Entry 6EU1 (electron microscopy, 3.40 A resolution); this record covers chains O and P of the 19 polymer chains in the assembly.

[Chain O]
Protein: DNA-directed RNA polymerase III subunit RPC3
Organism: Saccharomyces cerevisiae (strain ATCC 204508 / S288c)
Reference sequence: P32349 (RPC3_YEAST); residue numbers follow UniProt; this construct covers 1-654
Amino-acid sequence (654 residues; numbered 1 to 654; the number before each row is that of its first residue):
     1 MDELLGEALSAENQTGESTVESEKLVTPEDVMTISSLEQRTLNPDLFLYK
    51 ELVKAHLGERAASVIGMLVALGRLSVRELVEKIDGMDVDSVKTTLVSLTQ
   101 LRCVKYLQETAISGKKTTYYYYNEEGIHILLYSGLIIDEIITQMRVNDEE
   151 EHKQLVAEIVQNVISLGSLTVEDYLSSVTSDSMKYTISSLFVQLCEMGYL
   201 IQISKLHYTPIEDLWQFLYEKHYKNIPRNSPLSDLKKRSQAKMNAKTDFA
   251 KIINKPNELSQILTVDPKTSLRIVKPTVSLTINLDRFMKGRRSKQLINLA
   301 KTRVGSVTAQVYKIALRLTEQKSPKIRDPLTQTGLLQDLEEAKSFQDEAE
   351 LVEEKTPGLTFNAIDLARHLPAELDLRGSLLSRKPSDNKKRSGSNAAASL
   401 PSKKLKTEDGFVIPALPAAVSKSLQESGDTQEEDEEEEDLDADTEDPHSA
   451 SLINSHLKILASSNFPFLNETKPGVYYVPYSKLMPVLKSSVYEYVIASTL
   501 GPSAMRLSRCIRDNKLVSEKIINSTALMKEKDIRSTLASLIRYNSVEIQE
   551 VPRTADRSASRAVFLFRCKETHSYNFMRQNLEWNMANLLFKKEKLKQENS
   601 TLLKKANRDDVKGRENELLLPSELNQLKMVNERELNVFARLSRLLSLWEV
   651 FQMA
Disordered / not traced: 1-30, 375-447
Curated features (UniProtKB/Swiss-Prot):
  - region: L581 to L602 (Leucine-zipper)
  - modified residue: T27 (Phosphothreonine), S392 (Phosphoserine), S394 (Phosphoserine)

[Chain P]
Protein: DNA-directed RNA polymerase III subunit RPC6
Organism: Saccharomyces cerevisiae (strain ATCC 204508 / S288c)
Reference sequence: P32910 (RPC6_YEAST); residues 1-317 here = UniProt positions 1-317
Amino-acid sequence (317 residues; each row starts with the number of its first residue):
     1 MSGMIENGLQLSDNAKTLHSQMMSKGIGALFTQQELQKQMGIGSLTDLMS
    51 IVQELLDKNLIKLVKQNDELKFQGVLESEAQKKATMSAEEALVYSYIEAS
   101 GREGIWSKTIKARTNLHQHVVLKCLKSLESQRYVKSVKSVKFPTRKIYML
   151 YSLQPSVDITGGPWFTDGELDIEFINSLLTIVWRFISENTFPNGFKNFEN
   201 GPKKNVFYAPNVKNYSTTQEILEFITAAQVANVELTPSNIRSLCEVLVYD
   251 DKLEKVTHDCYRVTLESILQMNQGEGEPEAGNKALEDEEEFSIFNYFKMF
   301 PASKHDKEVVYFDEWTI
Disordered / not traced: 1-164, 316-317
Curated features (UniProtKB/Swiss-Prot):
  - mutagenesis: E89 (E89A: Cold-sensitive. Abolishes interaction with BRF1/TDS4), R102 to E103 (Cold-sensitive. No effect on interaction with BRF1/TDS4), K135 to K138 (Temperature-sensitive; cold-sensitive. Abolishes interaction with BRF1/TDS4. Stabilizes Pol III open complex formation), K135 (K135A: Cold-sensitive. Abolishes interaction with BRF1/TDS4), D171 to E173 (Cold-sensitive. Abolishes interaction with BRF1/TDS4), D171 (D171H: Cold-sensitive. Abolishes interaction with BRF1/TDS4)

[How chain O and chain P interact]
Contacting residue pairs (60):
  Q39(O) with W315(P)
  R40(O) with D313(P), salt bridge; W315(P)
  L42(O) with W315(P)
  N43(O) with W315(P)
  P44(O) with W315(P)
  N298(O) with E289(P)
  L299(O) with E290(P)
  T302(O) with L265(P); E290(P)
  R303(O) with T264(P); L265(P)
  V307(O) with N205(P)
  H448(O) with N205(P); Y208(P)
  S449(O) with N205(P), hydrogen bond
  H456(O) with N205(P)
  I459(O) with N205(P)
  S462(O) with A209(P)
  F467(O) with E254(P)
  V491(O) with E290(P)
  Y494(O) with D251(P), hydrogen bond; E290(P)
  S498(O) with S292(P)
  T499(O) with Y311(P)
  M505(O) with D250(P); D251(P)
  R506(O) with Y249(P), hydrogen bond (backbone-side chain)
  R509(O) with Y249(P), hydrogen bond (side chain-backbone); D250(P)
  C510(O) with Y249(P)
  S524(O) with L243(P)
  T525(O) with L247(P)
  A526(O) with L247(P)
  L527(O) with I172(P); I175(P), hydrophobic; L247(P), hydrophobic
  K529(O) with D171(P); I172(P)
  E530(O) with D171(P)
  R542(O) with F312(P), hydrogen bond (side chain-backbone); E314(P), salt bridge
  F576(O) with E314(P); W315(P)
  Q579(O) with W315(P)
  N580(O) with Y311(P); D313(P); E314(P)
  W583(O) with V310(P), hydrophobic; D313(P); W315(P)
  N584(O) with V310(P)
  K591(O) with H305(P), hydrogen bond (side chain-backbone)
  R633(O) with K304(P)
  V637(O) with D306(P)
  R640(O) with D306(P), hydrogen bond (side chain-backbone); K307(P)
  S642(O) with E288(P), hydrogen bond
  R643(O) with E288(P), hydrogen bond (backbone-side chain)
  S646(O) with E288(P), hydrogen bond
Other interface residues (no listed pair), chain O (53 interface residues in all): I34, S36, K301, P466, L500, D513, Y543, M577, L588, N636
Other interface residues (no listed pair), chain P (33 interface residues in all): K204, P210, K252, R262, D287

[Summary]
53 residues of chain O face 33 of chain P across their interface, with 10 hydrogen bonds and 2 salt bridges.
Polar contacts include R40(O)-D313(P), R542(O)-E314(P) and S449(O)-N205(P). Curated annotation (UniProt) lists
10 mutagenesis sites on chain P.
Chain O is DNA-directed RNA polymerase III subunit RPC3 and chain P is DNA-directed RNA polymerase III subunit
RPC6, both from Saccharomyces cerevisiae (strain ATCC 204508 / S288c); the structure, RNA Polymerase III -
open DNA complex (OC-POL3), was determined by electron microscopy together with 6EU0, 6EU2 and 6EU3 from the
same study.
